Entry 6UEW (X-ray diffraction, 2.40 A resolution); this record covers chains B and H of the 8 polymer chains in the assembly.

[Chain B (and H)]
Name: Ribulose bisphosphate carboxylase small chain
From: Halothiobacillus neapolitanus (strain ATCC 23641 / c2)
Notes: EC 4.1.1.39; chain H of this document is another copy of the same molecule, construct and numbering; everything in this record applies to it too
UniProtKB: P45686 (RBS_HALNC); residue numbers follow UniProt; this construct covers 1-110
Amino-acid sequence (110 residues; each row starts with the number of its first residue):
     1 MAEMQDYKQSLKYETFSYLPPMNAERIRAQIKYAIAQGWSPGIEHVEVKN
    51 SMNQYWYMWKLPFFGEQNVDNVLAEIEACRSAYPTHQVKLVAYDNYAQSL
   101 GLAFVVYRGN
Not modelled in the structure: 1-4, 109-110 (chain H: 1-3, 66-67, 107-110)

[Chain B / chain H interface]
Pairs across the interface (7):
  D6(B) with M58(H); W59(H); K60(H); Y83(H), hydrogen bond
  Y7(B) with Y83(H)
  K8(B) with Y83(H), hydrogen bond
  Q9(B) with Y57(H)
Interface residues without a listed pair, chain B (5 interface residues in all): Q5
Interface residues without a listed pair, chain H (6 interface residues in all): H45

[In short]
The interface between chain B and chain H involves 5 residues on one side and 6 on the other, with 2 hydrogen
bonds. Polar contacts include D6(B)-Y83(H) and K8(B)-Y83(H).
Chain B and chain H are both Ribulose bisphosphate carboxylase small chain (Halothiobacillus neapolitanus
(strain ATCC 23641 / c2)); the structure, Rubisco / CsoS2 N-peptide complex responsible for alpha-carboxysome
cargo loading, was determined by X-ray diffraction.
